5YHT - chains A and B; structure by X-ray diffraction, 2.87 A resolution.

== Chain A (and B) ==
Protein: Histidinol-phosphatase
From: Mycobacterium tuberculosis H37Rv
Notes: EC 3.1.3.15; chain B of this document is another copy of the same molecule, construct and numbering; everything in this record applies to it too
UniProtKB: P95189 (HISN_MYCTU); numbering as in UniProt (aligned over 2-260)
Sequence (267 residues; each row starts with the number of its first residue; numbers below 1 keep their minus sign (Met-6 is residue -6)):
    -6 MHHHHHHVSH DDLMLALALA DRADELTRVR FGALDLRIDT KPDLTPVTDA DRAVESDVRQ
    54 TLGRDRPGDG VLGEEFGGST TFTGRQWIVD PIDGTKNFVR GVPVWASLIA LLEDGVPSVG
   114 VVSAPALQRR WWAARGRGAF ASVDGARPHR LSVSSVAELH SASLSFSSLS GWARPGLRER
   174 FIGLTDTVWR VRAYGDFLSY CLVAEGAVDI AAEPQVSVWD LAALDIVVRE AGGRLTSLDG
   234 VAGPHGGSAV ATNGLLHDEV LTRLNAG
Not modelled in the structure: -6 to 3, 259-260 (chain B: -6 to 4, 55-56, 66, 70-74, 259-260)
Sequence notes: expression tag (-6 to 1)
UniProt features mapped onto this chain:
  - binding site (Mg(2+)): Glu67, Asp83, Ile85, Asp86, Asp213
  - binding site (substrate): Glu67, Ile85 to Thr88, Arg185, Asp213
  - mutagenesis: Asp86 (D86N: Causes a probable loss of enzymatic activity)
Bound ions: Zn2+ site 1: Asp44, Glu67, Asp83 (together with HSA); Zn2+ site 2: Glu67, Asp83, Asp213 (together with HSA)
Ligand contacts:
  - HSA (phosphoric acid mono-[2-amino-3-(3H-imidazol-4-yl)-propyl]ester): Asp44, Glu67, Asp83, Ile85, Asp86, Gly87, Thr88, Lys89, Asp189, Glu206, Asp213
  - L-histidinol (HSO): Pro96, Val97, Leu120, Arg122, Tyr187, Leu191
Reported in the primary citation:
  - Zn2+ coordination: Asp44, Glu67, Asp83, Asp213
  - binding site for HSA: Asp86, Thr88, Asp189, Asp213
  - catalytic residues: Asp44, Glu67, Asp83, Thr88
  - catalytic residues: Asp213 (proposed by the authors, not directly observed)
  - mutagenesis - D44A, E67A, D83A, T88A, D213A: abolished catalytic activity

== Chain A / chain B interface ==
Pairs across the interface (69; chain A residue first):
  Ile31(A) - Ser148(B)  hydrogen bond (backbone-backbone)
  Ile31(A) - Val149(B)
  Asp32(A) - Ser148(B)
  Asp32(A) - Val149(B)
  Asp32(A) - Ala150(B)
  Thr33(A) - Ser154(B)
  Lys34(A) - Ser154(B)  hydrogen bond (backbone-side chain)
  Lys34(A) - Trp182(B)
  Pro35(A) - Trp182(B)  hydrophobic
  Lys89(A) - Trp182(B)
  Lys89(A) - Arg183(B)
  Asn90(A) - Arg183(B)  hydrogen bond
  Asn90(A) - Tyr187(B)  hydrogen bond
  Arg93(A) - Ser147(B)
  Arg93(A) - Ser156(B)
  Arg93(A) - Trp182(B)
  Arg93(A) - Gly199(B)  hydrogen bond (side chain-backbone)
  Arg93(A) - Ala200(B)
  Arg93(A) - Val201(B)
  Arg93(A) - Asp202(B)  salt bridge
  Val95(A) - Tyr187(B)
  Val95(A) - Ala200(B)  hydrophobic
  Val97(A) - Tyr187(B)  hydrophobic
  Ala119(A) - Arg122(B)
  Gln121(A) - Gln121(B)
  Arg122(A) - Ala119(B)
  Ser147(A) - Arg93(B)
  Ser148(A) - Ile31(B)  hydrogen bond (backbone-backbone)
  Ser148(A) - Asp32(B)
  Val149(A) - Ile31(B)
  Val149(A) - Asp32(B)
  Ala150(A) - Asp32(B)
  Ser154(A) - Thr33(B)
  Ser154(A) - Lys34(B)  hydrogen bond (side chain-backbone)
  Ser156(A) - Arg93(B)
  Ser160(A) - Val184(B)
  Ser160(A) - Arg185(B)  hydrogen bond (backbone-side chain)
  Ser161(A) - Val184(B)
  Ser161(A) - Arg185(B)
  Arg171(A) - Asp179(B)  salt bridge
  Asp179(A) - Arg171(B)  salt bridge
  Trp182(A) - Lys34(B)
  Trp182(A) - Pro35(B)  hydrophobic
  Trp182(A) - Lys89(B)
  Trp182(A) - Arg93(B)
  Arg183(A) - Lys89(B)
  Arg183(A) - Asn90(B)  hydrogen bond
  Arg183(A) - Asp189(B)  salt bridge
  Val184(A) - Ser160(B)
  Val184(A) - Ser161(B)
  Arg185(A) - Ser160(B)  hydrogen bond (side chain-backbone)
  Arg185(A) - Ser161(B)
  Arg185(A) - Ala186(B)
  Arg185(A) - Gly188(B)
  Arg185(A) - Asp189(B)  salt bridge
  Ala186(A) - Arg185(B)
  Ala186(A) - Ala186(B)  hydrogen bond (backbone-backbone)
  Tyr187(A) - Asn90(B)  hydrogen bond
  Tyr187(A) - Val95(B)
  Tyr187(A) - Val97(B)  hydrophobic
  Tyr187(A) - Tyr187(B)
  Gly188(A) - Arg185(B)
  Asp189(A) - Arg183(B)  salt bridge
  Asp189(A) - Arg185(B)  salt bridge
  Gly199(A) - Arg93(B)  hydrogen bond (backbone-side chain)
  Ala200(A) - Arg93(B)
  Ala200(A) - Val95(B)
  Val201(A) - Arg93(B)
  Asp202(A) - Arg93(B)  salt bridge
Also at the interface, not in a pair above, chain A (40 interface residues in all): Gly94, Pro96, His153, Phe159, Ser163
Also at the interface, not in a pair above, chain B (40 interface residues in all): Gly94, Pro96, His153, Phe159, Ser163

== Summary ==
The chain A/chain B interface involves 40 residues from each chain, with 13 hydrogen bonds and 8 salt bridges.
Among the polar pairs are Arg93(A)-Asp202(B), Arg171(A)-Asp179(B) and Arg183(A)-Asp189(B). From the paper:
catalytic residues Asp44(A), Glu67(A) and Asp83(A) among others; D44A, E67A and D83A of chain A, among others,
abolish catalytic activity; 5 substitutions were tested in all.
Both chains are Histidinol-phosphatase (Mycobacterium tuberculosis H37Rv). Entry 5YHT (Crystal structure of a
phosphatase from Mycobacterium tuberculosis in complex with its substrate) was determined by X-ray
diffraction, deposited together with 5ZON.
